Entry 7TAP (electron microscopy, 2.80 A resolution); this record covers chains C and L of the 15 polymer chains in the assembly.

# Chain C
Name: V-type proton ATPase subunit c''
From: Saccharomyces cerevisiae
Reference sequence: P23968 (VATO_YEAST); residues 1-213 here = UniProt positions 1-213
Sequence (213 residues; row label = number of the first residue in the row):
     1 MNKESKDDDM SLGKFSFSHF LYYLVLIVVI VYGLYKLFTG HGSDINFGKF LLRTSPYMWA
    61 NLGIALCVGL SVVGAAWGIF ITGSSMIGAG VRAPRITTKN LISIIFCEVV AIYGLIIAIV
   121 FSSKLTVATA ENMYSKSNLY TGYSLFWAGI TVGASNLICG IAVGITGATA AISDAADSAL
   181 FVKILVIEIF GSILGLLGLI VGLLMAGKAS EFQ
Disordered / not traced: 1-15
Curated features (UniProtKB/Swiss-Prot):
  - site: Glu108 (Essential for proton translocation)
  - mutagenesis: Glu108 (E108D: Partial inactivation; E108L/Q/V: Inactivation)
Residues lining bound ligands: Archazolid A (KJL): Phe190, Ile193, Leu194, Leu197
From the paper describing this entry:
  - binding site for Archazolid A: Phe190, Leu194

# Chain L
Name: V-type proton ATPase subunit c
From: Saccharomyces cerevisiae
Reference sequence: P25515 (VATL1_YEAST); numbering as in UniProt (aligned over 1-160)
Sequence (160 residues; numbered 1 to 160; the number before each row is that of its first residue):
     1 MTELCPVYAP FFGAIGCASA IIFTSLGAAY GTAKSGVGIC ATCVLRPDLL FKNIVPVIMA
    61 GIIAIYGLVV SVLVCYSLGQ KQALYTGFIQ LGAGLSVGLS GLAAGFAIGI VGDAGVRGSS
   121 QQPRLFVGMI LILIFAEVLG LYGLIVALLL NSRATQDVVC
Disordered / not traced: 160
Curated features (UniProtKB/Swiss-Prot):
  - site: Glu137 (Essential for proton translocation)
  - mutagenesis: Glu137 (E137D: Partial inactivation; E137Q/V/K: Inactivation)
Disulfides: Cys17-Cys75
From the paper describing this entry:
  - binding site for Archazolid A: Ile58, Met59, Gly61, Ile62, Ile65, Tyr66, Ile134, Phe135, Glu137, Val138, Leu139, Leu141, Tyr142

# Chain C / chain L interface
Residue-residue contacts (66; chain C residue first):
  Ser55(C) - Phe88(L)
  Tyr57(C) - Tyr85(L)  hydrophobic
  Tyr57(C) - Phe88(L)  hydrophobic
  Met58(C) - Phe88(L)
  Asn61(C) - Phe88(L)
  Asn61(C) - Ile89(L)
  Asn61(C) - Leu150(L)
  Leu62(C) - Leu95(L)  hydrophobic
  Ala65(C) - Gly92(L)
  Ala65(C) - Leu95(L)  hydrophobic
  Ala65(C) - Ser96(L)
  Val68(C) - Ser96(L)
  Val68(C) - Val146(L)  hydrophobic
  Val72(C) - Ser100(L)
  Val72(C) - Ala103(L)  hydrophobic
  Val72(C) - Leu139(L)  hydrophobic
  Val73(C) - Ala103(L)  hydrophobic
  Ala75(C) - Leu139(L)  hydrophobic
  Ala76(C) - Ala103(L)
  Ala76(C) - Ala107(L)
  Ala76(C) - Leu139(L)  hydrophobic
  Ile79(C) - Val111(L)
  Ile79(C) - Ile132(L)
  Ile79(C) - Phe135(L)
  Ile79(C) - Leu139(L)  hydrophobic
  Phe80(C) - Ala107(L)  hydrophobic
  Phe80(C) - Ile110(L)  hydrophobic
  Phe80(C) - Val111(L)  hydrophobic
  Gly83(C) - Ile132(L)
  Ile87(C) - Val111(L)
  Ile87(C) - Ala114(L)
  Ile87(C) - Gly115(L)
  Ile87(C) - Leu125(L)  hydrophobic
  Gly90(C) - Gln122(L)
  Val91(C) - Gly118(L)
  Val91(C) - Gln121(L)
  Val91(C) - Gln122(L)  hydrogen bond (backbone-side chain)
  Pro94(C) - Gln122(L)
  Thr97(C) - Leu125(L)
  Thr97(C) - Gly128(L)
  Leu101(C) - Phe135(L)  hydrophobic
  Ile104(C) - Ile132(L)  hydrophobic
  Ile104(C) - Phe135(L)  hydrophobic
  Ile105(C) - Phe135(L)  hydrophobic
  Glu108(C) - Phe135(L)
  Glu108(C) - Val138(L)
  Glu108(C) - Tyr142(L)  hydrogen bond
  Ala111(C) - Leu139(L)  hydrophobic
  Ile112(C) - Tyr142(L)  hydrophobic
  Leu115(C) - Tyr142(L)
  Leu115(C) - Val146(L)  hydrophobic
  Ala118(C) - Val146(L)  hydrophobic
  Ile119(C) - Leu149(L)  hydrophobic
  Ser122(C) - Arg153(L)  hydrogen bond (backbone-side chain)
  Ser123(C) - Arg153(L)
  Leu125(C) - Tyr85(L)  hydrogen bond (backbone-side chain)
  Leu125(C) - Ile89(L)  hydrophobic
  Leu125(C) - Leu150(L)  hydrophobic
  Leu125(C) - Arg153(L)  hydrogen bond (backbone-side chain)
  Thr126(C) - Tyr85(L)
  Thr126(C) - Arg153(L)
  Val127(C) - Tyr85(L)  hydrophobic
  Val127(C) - Gln156(L)
  Val127(C) - Asp157(L)
  Val127(C) - Val158(L)  hydrophobic
  Ala128(C) - Leu4(L)
Interface residues without a listed pair, chain C (40 interface residues in all): Ile64, Gly69, Ser84, Met86, Ala130, Met133
Interface residues without a listed pair, chain L (40 interface residues in all): Glu3, Leu84, Leu99, Ala104, Leu131, Ala136, Gly143, Ile145, Val159

# In short
The chain C/chain L interface involves 40 residues from each chain, with 5 hydrogen bonds. Polar pairs include
Val91(C)-Gln122(L), Glu108(C)-Tyr142(L) and Ser122(C)-Arg153(L). Ligands of chain C: Archazolid A. From the
paper: a binding site for Archazolid A at Phe190(C), Leu194(C) and Ile58(L) among others.
Chain C is V-type proton ATPase subunit c'' and chain L is V-type proton ATPase subunit c, both from
Saccharomyces cerevisiae; the structure, Cryo-EM structure of archazolid A bound to yeast VO V-ATPase, was
determined by electron microscopy (same publication as 7TAO).
